Entry 3L5P (X-ray diffraction, 1.80 A resolution); this record covers chains B and C of the 3 polymer chains in the assembly.

[Chain B (and C)]
Name: Macrophage migration inhibitory factor
Source organism: Homo sapiens
Notes: EC 5.3.2.1, 5.3.3.12; chain C of this document is another copy of the same molecule, construct and numbering; everything in this record applies to it too
Reference sequence: P14174 (MIF_HUMAN); residues 1-114 here correspond to UniProt positions 2-115 (UniProt number = residue number + 1)
Chain sequence (122 residues; numbered 1 to 122; the number before each row is that of its first residue):
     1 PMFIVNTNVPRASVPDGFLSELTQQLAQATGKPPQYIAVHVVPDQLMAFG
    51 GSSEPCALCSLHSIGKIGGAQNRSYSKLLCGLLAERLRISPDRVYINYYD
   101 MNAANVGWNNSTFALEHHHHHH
Disordered / not traced: 118-122 (chain C: 119-122)
Sequence notes: expression tag (115-122)
Curated features (UniProtKB/Swiss-Prot):
  - active site: Pro1 (Proton acceptor)
  - binding site (substrate): Lys32, Ile64, Asn97
  - modified residue: Lys77 (N6-acetyllysine)

[Interface between chain B and chain C]
Contacting residue pairs - 62 pairs, chain B then chain C:
  Asn6(B) with His40(C)
  Gln45(B) with His40(C), hydrogen bond; Val42(C)
  Leu46(B) with Arg11(C); Leu19(C), hydrophobic; His40(C); Val41(C), hydrogen bond (backbone-backbone)
  Met47(B) with Leu19(C); Val39(C); His40(C)
  Ala48(B) with Leu19(C); Ala38(C); Val39(C), hydrogen bond (backbone-backbone)
  Phe49(B) with Gln35(C); Ile37(C)
  Gly50(B) with Pro34(C); Gln35(C); Ile37(C), hydrogen bond (backbone-backbone)
  Gly51(B) with Thr23(C)
  Leu58(B) with Met2(C), hydrophobic; Ile4(C), hydrophobic; Ala38(C), hydrophobic; His40(C)
  Ile67(B) with Asn105(C)
  Asn72(B) with Ala104(C), hydrogen bond (side chain-backbone); Asn105(C); Thr112(C)
  Arg73(B) with Asn110(C); Ser111(C); Thr112(C); Ala114(C), hydrogen bond (side chain-backbone); His117(C), hydrogen bond (side chain-backbone); His118(C)
  Ser76(B) with Gly107(C); Asn110(C); Ser111(C), hydrogen bond (side chain-backbone); Thr112(C)
  Lys77(B) with Asn110(C), hydrogen bond (backbone-backbone)
  Cys80(B) with Asn110(C), hydrogen bond (side chain-backbone)
  Pro91(B) with Asn109(C), hydrogen bond (backbone-backbone); Asn110(C)
  Asp92(B) with Trp108(C), hydrogen bond (backbone-side chain); Asn109(C)
  Val94(B) with Gly107(C); Trp108(C)
  Tyr95(B) with Met2(C), hydrophobic; Tyr36(C), hydrogen bond (side chain-backbone); Gly107(C); Trp108(C); Phe113(C), hydrophobic
  Ile96(B) with Asn105(C); Val106(C); Gly107(C), hydrogen bond (backbone-backbone)
  Asn97(B) with Met2(C); His62(C); Met101(C); Asn105(C); Val106(C)
  Tyr98(B) with Met101(C); Asn105(C), hydrogen bond (backbone-backbone); Gly107(C)
  Tyr99(B) with His62(C), hydrogen bond
Other interface residues (no listed pair), chain B (26 interface residues in all): Gly69, Gly81, Arg93
Other interface residues (no listed pair), chain C (31 interface residues in all): Pro1, Val14

[Summary]
The interface between chain B and chain C involves 26 residues on one side and 31 on the other; the contacts
include 16 hydrogen bonds. Polar contacts include Gln45(B)-His40(C), Asn72(B)-Ala104(C) and
Arg73(B)-Ala114(C). UniProt lists active-site residue Pro1(B) and 3 substrate-binding residues on chain B.
Both chains are Macrophage migration inhibitory factor (Homo sapiens). Entry 3L5P (Crystal structure of
macrophage migration inhibitory factor (MIF) with imidazopyridazinol inhibitor at 1.80A resolution) was
determined by X-ray diffraction together with 3L5R, 3L5S, 3L5T, 3L5U and 3L5V from the same study.
